2PES - chain A; structure by X-ray diffraction, 1.60 A resolution.

[Chain A]
Protein: Uricase
Organism: Aspergillus flavus
Notes: EC 1.7.3.3
UniProt: Q00511 (URIC_ASPFL); residues 1-295 here correspond to UniProt positions 2-296 (UniProt number = residue number + 1)
Sequence (295 residues; row label = number of the first residue in the row):
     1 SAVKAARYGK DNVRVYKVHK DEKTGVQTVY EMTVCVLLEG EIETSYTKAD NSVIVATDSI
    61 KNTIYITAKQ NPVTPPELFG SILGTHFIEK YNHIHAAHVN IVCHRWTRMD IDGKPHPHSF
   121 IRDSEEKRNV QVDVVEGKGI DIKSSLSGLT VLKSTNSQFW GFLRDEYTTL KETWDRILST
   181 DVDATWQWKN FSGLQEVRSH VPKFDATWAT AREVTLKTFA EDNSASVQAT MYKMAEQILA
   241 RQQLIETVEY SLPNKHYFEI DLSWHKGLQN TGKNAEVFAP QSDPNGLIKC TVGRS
Ligand contacts:
  - 8-azaxanthine (AZA): F159, L170, R176, S226, V227, Q228, N254, I288
  - pyridine-2,6-dicarboxylic acid (PDC), molecule 1: R164, D165, E166, T168
  - pyridine-2,6-dicarboxylic acid (PDC), molecule 2: S199, H200, V201, P202, K203
  - pyridine-2,6-dicarboxylic acid (PDC), molecule 3: P202, K203, A206, Q242
UniProt features mapped onto this chain:
  - active site (Charge relay system): K10, T57, H256
  - binding site (5-hydroxyisourate): T57, D58, F159, R176, V227, Q228, N254
  - binding site (O2): T57, N254
  - binding site (urate): T57, D58, F159, R176, V227, Q228, N254
  - modified residue: S1 (N-acetylserine)

[Summary]
Chain A binds 8-azaxanthine and 3 copies of pyridine-2,6-dicarboxylic acid. From UniProt: 3 active-site
residues, 7 residues binding 5-hydroxyisourate, O2-binding residues T57 and N254 and 7 urate-binding residues.
Chain A is Uricase (Aspergillus flavus); the structure, Urate Oxidase in complex with tris-dipicolinate
Lutetium, was determined by X-ray diffraction together with 3LGR, 2PE7 and 2PC2 from the same study.
